PDB entry 6OW3 | X-ray diffraction, 2.77 A resolution | chains C and F of the 9 polymer chains in the assembly

[Chain C]
Molecule: DNA-directed RNA polymerase subunit beta
From: Thermus thermophilus
Notes: EC 2.7.7.6
UniProt: Q8RQE9 (RPOB_THET8); residue numbers follow UniProt; this construct covers 1-1119
Amino-acid sequence (1119 residues; row label = number of the first residue in the row):
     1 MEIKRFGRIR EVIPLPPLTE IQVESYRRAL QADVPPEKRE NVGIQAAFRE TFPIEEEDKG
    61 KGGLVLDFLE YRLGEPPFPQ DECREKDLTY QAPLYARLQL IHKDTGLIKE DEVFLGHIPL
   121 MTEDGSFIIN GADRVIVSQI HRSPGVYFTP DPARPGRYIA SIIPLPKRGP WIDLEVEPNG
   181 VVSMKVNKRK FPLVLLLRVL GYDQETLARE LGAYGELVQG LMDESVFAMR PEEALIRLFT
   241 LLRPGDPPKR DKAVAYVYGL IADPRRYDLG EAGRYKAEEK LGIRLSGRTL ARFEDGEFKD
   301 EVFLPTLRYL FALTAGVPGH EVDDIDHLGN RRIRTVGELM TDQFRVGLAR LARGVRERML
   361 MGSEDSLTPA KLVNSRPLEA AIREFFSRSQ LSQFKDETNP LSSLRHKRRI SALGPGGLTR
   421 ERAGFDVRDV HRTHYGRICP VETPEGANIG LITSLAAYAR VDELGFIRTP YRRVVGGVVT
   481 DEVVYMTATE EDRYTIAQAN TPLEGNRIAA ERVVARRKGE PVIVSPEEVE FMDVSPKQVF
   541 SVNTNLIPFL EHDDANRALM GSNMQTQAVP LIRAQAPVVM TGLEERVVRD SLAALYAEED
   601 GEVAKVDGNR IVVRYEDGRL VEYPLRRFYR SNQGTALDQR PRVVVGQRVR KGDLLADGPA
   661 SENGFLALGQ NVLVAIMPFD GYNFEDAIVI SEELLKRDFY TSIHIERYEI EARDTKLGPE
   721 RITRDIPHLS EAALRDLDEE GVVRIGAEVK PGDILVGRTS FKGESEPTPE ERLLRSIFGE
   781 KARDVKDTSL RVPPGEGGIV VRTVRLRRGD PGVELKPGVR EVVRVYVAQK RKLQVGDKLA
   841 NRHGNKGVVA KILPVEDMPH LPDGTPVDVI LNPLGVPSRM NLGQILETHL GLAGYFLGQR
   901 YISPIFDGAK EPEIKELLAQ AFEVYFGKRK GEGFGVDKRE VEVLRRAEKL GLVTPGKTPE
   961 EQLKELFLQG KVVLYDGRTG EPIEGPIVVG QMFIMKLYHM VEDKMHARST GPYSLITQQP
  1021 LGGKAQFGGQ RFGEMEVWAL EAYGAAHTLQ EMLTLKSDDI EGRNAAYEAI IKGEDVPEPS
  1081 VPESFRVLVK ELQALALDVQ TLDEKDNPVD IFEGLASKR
Unresolved in the structure: 57-63, 1119

[Chain F]
Molecule: RNA polymerase sigma factor SigA
From: Thermus thermophilus
UniProt: Q72L95 (SIGA_THET2); residue numbers follow UniProt; this construct covers 1-423
Amino-acid sequence (423 residues; numbered 1 to 423; the number before each row is that of its first residue):
     1 MKKSKRKNAQ AQEAQETEVL VQEEAEELPE FPEGEPDPDL EDPDLTLEDD LLDLPEEGEG
    61 LDLEEEEEDL PIPKISTSDP VRQYLHEIGQ VPLLTLEEEV ELARKVEEGM EAIKKLSEIT
   121 GLDPDLIREV VRAKILGSAR VRHIPGLKET LDPKTVEEID QKLKSLPKEH KRYLHIAREG
   181 EAARQHLIEA NLRLVVSIAK KYTGRGLSFL DLIQEGNQGL IRAVEKFEYK RRFKFSTYAT
   241 WWIRQAINRA IADQARTIRI PVHMVETINK LSRTARQLQQ ELGREPTYEE IAEAMGPGWD
   301 AKRVEETLKI AQEPVSLETP IGDEKDSFYG DFIPDEHLPS PVDAATQSLL SEELEKALSK
   361 LSEREAMVLK LRKGLIDGRE HTLEEVGAFF GVTRERIRQI ENKALRKLKY HESRTRKLRD
   421 FLD
Unresolved in the structure: 1-77
Differences from the reference sequence: conflict Thr46 (Ala in Q72L95)
Curated features (UniProtKB/Swiss-Prot):
  - DNA-binding region: Leu383 to Asn402 (H-T-H motif)
  - region: Ser78 to Ile113 (Sigma-70 factor domain-1)
  - motif: Asp211 to Gln214 (Interaction with polymerase core subunit RpoC)

[Interface between chain C and chain F]
Pairs across the interface - 69 pairs, chain C then chain F:
  Phe114(C) with Gln279(F); Gln280(F); Gly283(F); Arg284(F)
  His117(C) with Gly283(F)
  Arg243(C) with Arg82(F)
  Pro244(C) with Arg82(F), hydrogen bond (backbone-side chain)
  Arg353(C) with Thr203(F)
  Glu357(C) with Lys201(F)
  Arg358(C) with Arg276(F)
  Ala370(C) with Gln280(F), hydrogen bond (backbone-side chain)
  Lys371(C) with Arg276(F)
  Val373(C) with Gln280(F), hydrogen bond (backbone-side chain)
  Asn374(C) with Arg276(F)
  Ser375(C) with Gln279(F), hydrogen bond
  Arg376(C) with Arg276(F); Gln279(F), hydrogen bond
  Glu379(C) with Gln279(F), hydrogen bond
  Gln390(C) with Asp323(F)
  Arg420(C) with Glu324(F)
  Arg713(C) with Lys309(F)
  His728(C) with Leu422(F), hydrogen bond (side chain-backbone); Asp423(F)
  Pro769(C) with Gly374(F); Glu380(F)
  Glu770(C) with Gln347(F); Leu350(F); Ser351(F), hydrogen bond; Leu354(F); Leu375(F)
  Arg772(C) with Glu380(F), salt bridge
  Leu774(C) with Leu350(F), hydrophobic; Leu418(F), hydrophobic; Phe421(F), hydrophobic
  Arg775(C) with Leu422(F)
  Ser776(C) with Lys373(F), hydrogen bond
  Ile777(C) with Lys409(F)
  Phe778(C) with Glu412(F); Arg419(F); Leu422(F), hydrophobic
  Arg808(C) with Glu305(F), salt bridge
  Glu814(C) with Thr287(F); Tyr288(F), hydrogen bond (side chain-backbone); Glu289(F)
  Leu815(C) with Tyr288(F), hydrogen bond (backbone-side chain)
  Pro817(C) with Tyr288(F); Lys309(F)
  Gly818(C) with Glu305(F), hydrogen bond (backbone-side chain)
  Thr1010(C) with Pro341(F)
  Pro1012(C) with Pro334(F), hydrophobic
  Tyr1013(C) with Ile333(F); Pro334(F); Asp335(F), hydrogen bond (backbone-backbone); Pro341(F)
  Leu1015(C) with Ile333(F), hydrophobic; Asp335(F)
  Gln1018(C) with Asp335(F), hydrogen bond; Leu338(F)
  Leu1021(C) with Asp331(F); Ile333(F); Pro334(F)
  Gln1026(C) with Phe332(F)
  Ile1060(C) with Leu338(F), hydrophobic
  Asn1064(C) with Pro341(F); Ala344(F)
  Tyr1067(C) with Pro341(F); Val342(F); Ala345(F), hydrophobic
  Glu1068(C) with Ser348(F)
Other interface residues (no listed pair), chain C (57 interface residues in all): Pro93, Tyr95, Val113, Gly245, Asp246, Glu421, Asp714, Leu773, Glu780, Lys816, Val819, Ser1014, Arg1063, Ile1071, Lys1072
Other interface residues (no listed pair), chain F (55 interface residues in all): Ala275, Glu285, Pro286, Leu308, Gln312, Lys325, Gly330, Pro339, Ser340, Leu349, Glu352, Gly378, Leu405, Leu408

[Summary]
57 residues of chain C face 55 of chain F across their interface; the contacts include 14 hydrogen bonds and 2
salt bridges. Among the polar pairs are Arg772(C)-Glu380(F), Arg808(C)-Glu305(F) and Pro244(C)-Arg82(F).
Here chain C is DNA-directed RNA polymerase subunit beta and chain F is RNA polymerase sigma factor SigA, both
from Thermus thermophilus. Entry 6OW3 (X-ray crystal structure of a bacterial reiterative transcription
complex of pyrG promoter variant -1T) was determined by X-ray diffraction (same publication as 6OVR, 6OVY,
6OY5, 6OY6, 6OY7, 6P70 and 6P71).
